PDB entry 9J3D | electron microscopy, 2.97 A resolution | chains G and L of the 12 polymer chains in the assembly

# Chain G
Protein: RND efflux system, MexC-like protein
From: Klebsiella pneumoniae
UniProt: A0A411AKL2 (A0A411AKL2_KLEPN); residue numbers follow UniProt; this construct covers 1-387
Amino-acid sequence (395 residues; row label = number of the first residue in the row):
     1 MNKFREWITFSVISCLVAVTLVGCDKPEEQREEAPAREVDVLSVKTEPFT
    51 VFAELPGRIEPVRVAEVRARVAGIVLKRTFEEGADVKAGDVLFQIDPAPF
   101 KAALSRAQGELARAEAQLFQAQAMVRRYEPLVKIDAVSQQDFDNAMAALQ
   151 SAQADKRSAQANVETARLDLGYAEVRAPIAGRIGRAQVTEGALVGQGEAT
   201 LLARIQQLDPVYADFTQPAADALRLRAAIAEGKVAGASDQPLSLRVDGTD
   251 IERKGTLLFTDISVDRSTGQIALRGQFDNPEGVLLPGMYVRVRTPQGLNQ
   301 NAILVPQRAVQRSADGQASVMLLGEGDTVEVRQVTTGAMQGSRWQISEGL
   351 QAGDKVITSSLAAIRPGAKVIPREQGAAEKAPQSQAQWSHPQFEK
Unresolved in the structure: 1-35, 374-395
Construct notes: expression tag (388-395)

# Chain L
Protein: Efflux pump membrane transporter
From: Klebsiella pneumoniae
UniProt: A0A411AKL6 (A0A411AKL6_KLEPN); numbering as in UniProt (aligned over 1-1044)
Amino-acid sequence (1044 residues; numbered 1 to 1044; the number before each row is that of its first residue):
     1 MPLFFIRRPNFAWVVALFISLGGLLVIPFLPVAQYPNVAPPQITVTATYP
    51 GASAQVLTDSVTSVIEEELNGAKNLLYFESTSNANGIAEITVTFQPGTDP
   101 ELAQVDVQNRLKKAEARMPQAVLTLGIQTEQATAGFLLIYSLRYKDGDKN
   151 ANTTALADYAVRNVNNEIRRLPGVGKLQFFDSEAAMRVWIDPQKLVGYGL
   201 SIDDVNNAIRTQNVQVPAGAFGSTPGSSEQELTATLTVKGTLDNPEEFAA
   251 IVLRANQDGSRLTLGDVARIEVGSQDYNFGSRQDGKPAVAAAVQLSPGAN
   301 AIQTAEAVKQRLTELSANFPDNVEFSVPYDTSRFVDVAIDKVIMTLIEAM
   351 VLVFLVMFLFLQNVRYTLIPSIVVPVCLLGTLTFMYLLGFSVNMMTMFGM
   401 VLAIGILVDDAIVVVENVERIMAEEGLAPVPATIKAMGQVSGAIIGITLV
   451 LSAVFLPLAFMAGSVGVIYQQFSLSLAVSILFSGFLALTFTPALCATLLK
   501 PIPVGHHEKTGFFGWFNRKFTSLTSRYTKLNDKLVPRAGRVMFIYLGVVV
   551 LMGFLYMRLPESFVPVEDQGYMIVDIQLPPGATRERTSAAGGELESFLMA
   601 REAVQTTFLVLGFSFSGMGENAAIAFPLLKDWSERDSSQSPEAESAAVNQ
   651 HFANLDDGAIMAVPPPPVEGLGNSGGFALRLQDRAGLGRDALLAARDEVL
   701 GKVNGNPKFLYAMMEGLAEAPQLRLVIDREQARTLGVSFEAISSALSTAF
   751 GSSVINDFANAGRQQRVVVQAEQAERMTPESVLRLHVPNDSGSLVPLSAF
   801 VTTSWEEGPVQVARYNGYPSIRIAGDAAPGVSTGEAMLELERIAAELPEG
   851 IGYEWTGLSYQERVASGQATMLFALAITVVFLLLVALYESWAIPLTVMLI
   901 VPVGALGAVLAVTAIGLPNDVYFKVGLITVIGLAAKNAILIVEFAKDLWE
   951 DGYSLRDAAVEAARLRFRPIIMTSMAFMLGVVPLAIATGAGAASQRALGT
  1001 GVLGGMLSATMLGVIFVPIFFVWVLSLLRTKPQQTDNHPLHKAE
Unresolved in the structure: 1033-1044

# How chain G and chain L interact
Pairs across the interface - 7 pairs, chain G then chain L:
  Arg-58(G) / Thr-734(L)
  Asp-247(G) / Asp-728(L)
  Asp-247(G) / Gln-731(L)
  Tyr-289(G) / Glu-730(L)
  Tyr-289(G) / Gln-731(L)
  Arg-291(G) / Asp-728(L)  salt bridge
  Arg-291(G) / Glu-730(L)
Interface residues without a listed pair, chain L (5 interface residues in all): Leu-735

# Overview
4 residues of chain G face 5 of chain L across their interface; the contacts include 1 salt bridge. Its one
salt-bridged contact is Arg-291(G)/Asp-728(L).
Here chain G is RND efflux system, MexC-like protein and chain L is Efflux pump membrane transporter, both
from Klebsiella pneumoniae. Entry 9J3D (Cryo-EM structure of TMexCD1-TOprJ1) was determined by electron
microscopy.
